1ZRF - chains Y and B of the 6 polymer chains in the assembly; structure by X-ray diffraction, 2.10 A resolution.

# Chain Y
Molecule: 17-nt DNA strand
Sequence (17 nucleotides; numbered -8 to 9; 1 number in that range is skipped by the numbering (no residue carries it; nothing is unmodelled there); the number before each row is that of its first residue; numbers below 1 keep their minus sign (DA-8 is residue -8)):
    -8 ATTTCGAA
     1 AAATGCGAT
Unresolved in the structure: -8

# Chain B
Molecule: Catabolite gene activator
Source organism: Escherichia coli
UniProtKB: P0ACJ8 (CRP_ECOLI); residues 1-209 here correspond to UniProt positions 2-210 (UniProt number = residue number + 1)
Amino-acid sequence (209 residues; row label = number of the first residue in the row):
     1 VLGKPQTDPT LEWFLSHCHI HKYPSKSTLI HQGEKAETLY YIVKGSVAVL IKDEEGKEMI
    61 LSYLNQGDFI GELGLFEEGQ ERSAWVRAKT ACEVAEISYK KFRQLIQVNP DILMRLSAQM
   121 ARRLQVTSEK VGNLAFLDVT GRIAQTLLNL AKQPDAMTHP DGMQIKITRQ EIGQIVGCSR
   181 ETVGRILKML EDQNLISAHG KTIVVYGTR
Unresolved in the structure: 1-7, 208-209
Ligand contacts:
  - adenosine-3',5'-cyclic-monophosphate (CMP), molecule 1: Ile30, Ala36, Val49, Leu61, Ser62, Leu64, Ile70, Gly71, Glu72, Leu73, Gly74, Glu81, Arg82, Ser83, Ala84, Val86, Tyr99, Arg123, Thr127
  - adenosine-3',5'-cyclic-monophosphate (CMP), molecule 2: Lys57, Glu58, Met59, Gln170, Gly173, Gln174, Gly177, Cys178, Ser179, Arg180, Glu181
  - 1,4-diethylene dioxide (DIO), molecule 1: Lys130, Asn133, Leu134, Arg142, Thr146, Ile175, Val176
  - 1,4-diethylene dioxide (DIO), molecule 2: Ala144, Leu147, Leu148, Leu195, Ile196, Val205
From the paper describing this entry:
  - binding site for the 17-nt DNA strand: Glu181

# How chain Y and chain B interact
Pairs across the interface - 13 pairs, chain Y then chain B:
  DA3(Y) - Thr168(B)  phosphate contact
  DA3(Y) - Gln170(B)  phosphate contact
  DT4(Y) - Thr168(B)  phosphate contact
  DT4(Y) - Arg169(B)  salt bridge to the phosphate
  DT4(Y) - Gln170(B)  hydrogen bond to the phosphate
  DT4(Y) - Arg180(B)  base contact
  DG5(Y) - Arg169(B)  salt bridge to the phosphate
  DG5(Y) - Arg180(B)  hydrogen bond to the base
  DG5(Y) - Gly184(B)  phosphate contact
  DG5(Y) - Lys188(B)  salt bridge to the phosphate
  DC6(Y) - Arg180(B)  base contact
  DC6(Y) - Glu181(B)  hydrogen bond to the base
  DG7(Y) - Glu181(B)  base contact

# Summary
The interface between chain Y and chain B involves 5 residues on one side and 7 on the other, with 3 hydrogen
bonds and 3 salt bridges. Among the polar pairs are DG5(Y)-Arg180(B), DC6(Y)-Glu181(B) and DT4(Y)-Gln170(B).
Bound to chain B: adenosine-3',5'-cyclic-monophosphate and 1,4-diethylene dioxide. The paper reports a binding
site for the 17-nt DNA strand at Glu181(B).
Here chain Y is a 17-nt DNA strand and chain B is Catabolite gene activator (Escherichia coli). Entry 1ZRF (4
crystal structures of CAP-DNA with all base-pair substitutions at position 6, CAP-[6C;17G]ICAP38 DNA) was
determined by X-ray diffraction, deposited together with 1ZRC, 1ZRD and 1ZRE.
